Entry 6KLT (electron microscopy, 12.00 A resolution (very low resolution: no residue pairs are listed; an interface is given only as per-side residue counts)); this record covers chains B and C of the 3 polymer chains in the assembly.

== Chain B ==
Protein: Troponin T, cardiac muscle
Organism: Mus musculus
UniProtKB: P50752 (TNNT2_MOUSE); residues 199-269 here correspond to UniProt positions 212-282 (UniProt number = residue number + 13)
Amino-acid sequence (71 residues; row label = number of the first residue in the row):
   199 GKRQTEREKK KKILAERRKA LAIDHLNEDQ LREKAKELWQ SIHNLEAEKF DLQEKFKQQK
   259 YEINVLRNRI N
UniProt features mapped onto this chain:
  - modified residue: T203 (Phosphothreonine)

== Chain C ==
Protein: Troponin I, cardiac muscle
Organism: Mus musculus
UniProtKB: P48787 (TNNI3_MOUSE); residues 48-162 here correspond to UniProt positions 49-163 (UniProt number = residue number + 1)
Amino-acid sequence (115 residues; numbered 48 to 162; the number before each row is that of its first residue):
    48 QLKTLMLQIA KQEMEREAEE RRGEKGRVLR TRCQPLELDG LGFEELQDLC RQLHARVDKV
   108 DEERYDVEAK VTKNITEIAD LTQKIYDLRG KFKRPTLRRV RISADAMMQA LLGTR
Disordered / not traced: 136-149
UniProt features mapped onto this chain:
  - region: T129 to S150 (Involved in binding TNC and actin)
  - site (Involved in TNI-TNT interactions): C80, C97
  - modified residue: T51 (Phosphothreonine), T78 (Phosphothreonine), T129 (Phosphothreonine), T143 (Phosphothreonine), S150 (Phosphoserine)

== How chain B and chain C interact ==
At this resolution (12 A) residue pairs are not listed: 43 residues of chain B and 45 of chain C lie at the interface.

== Overview ==
The interface between chain B and chain C involves 43 residues on one side and 45 on the other.
Chain B is Troponin T, cardiac muscle and chain C is Troponin I, cardiac muscle, both from Mus musculus; the
structure, Troponin of cardiac thin filament in low-calcium state, was determined by electron microscopy (same
publication as 6KLP, 6KLQ and 6KLU).
